PDB entry 7F77 | X-ray diffraction, 3.09 A resolution | chains A and C of the 3 polymer chains in the assembly

# Chain A (and C)
Name: Glutamate dehydrogenase
Source organism: Candida albicans SC5314
Notes: chain C of this document is another copy of the same molecule, construct and numbering; everything in this record applies to it too
Reference sequence: A0A1D8PMH8 (A0A1D8PMH8_CANAL); residue numbers follow UniProt; this construct covers 1-456
Amino-acid sequence (484 residues; numbered -19 to 464; the number before each row is that of its first residue; numbers below 1 keep their minus sign (Met-19 is residue -19)):
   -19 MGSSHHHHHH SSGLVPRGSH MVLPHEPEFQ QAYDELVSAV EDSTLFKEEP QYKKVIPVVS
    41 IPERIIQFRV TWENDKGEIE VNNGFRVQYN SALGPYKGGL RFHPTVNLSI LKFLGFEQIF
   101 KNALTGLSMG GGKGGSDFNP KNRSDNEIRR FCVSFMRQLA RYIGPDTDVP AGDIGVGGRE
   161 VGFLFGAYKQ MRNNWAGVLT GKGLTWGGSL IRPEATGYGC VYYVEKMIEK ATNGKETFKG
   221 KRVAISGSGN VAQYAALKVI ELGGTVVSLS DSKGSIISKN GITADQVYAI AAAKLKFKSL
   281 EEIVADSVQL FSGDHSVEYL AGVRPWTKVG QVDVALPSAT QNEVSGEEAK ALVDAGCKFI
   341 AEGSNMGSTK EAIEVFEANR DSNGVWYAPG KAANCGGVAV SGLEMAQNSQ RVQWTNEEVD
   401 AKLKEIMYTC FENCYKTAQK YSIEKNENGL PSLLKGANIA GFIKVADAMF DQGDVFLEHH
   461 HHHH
Disordered / not traced: -19 to 2, 174-190, 387-393, 457-464 (chain C: -19 to 5, 174-190, 385-394, 425-429, 457-464)
Sequence notes: initiating methionine (-19); expression tag (-18 to 0, 457-464)

# How chain A and chain C interact
Pairs across the interface (15):
  Arg44(A) - Asn173(C)
  Ser71(A) - Lys169(C)
  Asp146(A) - Arg172(C)  salt bridge
  Thr147(A) - Arg172(C)
  Phe450(A) - Phe163(C)
  Asp451(A) - Gly162(C)
  Asp451(A) - Phe163(C)  hydrogen bond (backbone-backbone)
  Gln452(A) - Gly162(C)
  Gln452(A) - Phe165(C)
  Gln452(A) - Gly166(C)
  Gln452(A) - Lys169(C)  hydrogen bond
  Gly453(A) - Phe163(C)
  Asp454(A) - Lys169(C)  salt bridge
  Asp454(A) - Gln170(C)
  Phe456(A) - Arg129(C)
Also at the interface, not in a pair above, chain A (13 interface residues in all): Glu43, Ala72, Tyr76
Also at the interface, not in a pair above, chain C (10 interface residues in all): Asn126

# Overview
13 residues of chain A and 10 residues of chain C are in contact, with 2 hydrogen bonds and 2 salt bridges.
Polar pairs include Asp146(A)-Arg172(C), Asp454(A)-Lys169(C) and Gln452(A)-Lys169(C).
Both chains are Glutamate dehydrogenase (Candida albicans SC5314). Entry 7F77 (Crystal structure of glutamate
dehydrogenase 3 from Candida albicans) was determined by X-ray diffraction (same publication as 7F79).
